PDB entry 6GVT | solution NMR | chains A and B

[Chain A]
Molecule: 9-nt DNA strand
Sequence (9 nucleotides; each row starts with the number of its first residue):
     1 CTGTGCTCA

[Chain B]
Name: functional pRN1 primase
Source organism: Sulfolobus islandicus
Reference sequence: Q54324 (Q54324_SULIS); numbering as in UniProt (aligned over 256-370)
Amino-acid sequence (115 residues; row label = number of the first residue in the row):
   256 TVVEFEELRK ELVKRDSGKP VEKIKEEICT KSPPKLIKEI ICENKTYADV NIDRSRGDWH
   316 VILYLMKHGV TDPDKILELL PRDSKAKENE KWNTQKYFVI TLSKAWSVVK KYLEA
Disulfides: Cys284-Cys297
Ion coordination: Mg2+ site 1: Asp308 (together with ATP); Mg2+ site 2: Glu343 (together with ATP)
Small-molecule neighbours:
  - ATP, molecule 1: Tyr302, Asn306, Ile307, Asp308, Arg309, Ser310
  - ATP, molecule 2: Arg309, Ser339, Lys340, Ala341, Lys342, Glu343, Asn344, Glu345, Lys346, Trp347

[Chain A / chain B interface]
Residue-residue contacts (24):
  DT2(A) with Trp347(B), sugar contact; Lys351(B), base contact; Ile355(B), base contact
  DG3(A) with Arg309(B), base contact; Ser310(B), base contact; Lys340(B), base contact; Trp347(B), base contact; Tyr352(B), base contact
  DT4(A) with Ser310(B), base contact; Tyr352(B), base contact; Ile355(B), base contact; Thr356(B), base contact
  DG5(A) with Ser310(B), base contact; Arg311(B), phosphate contact; Trp314(B), sugar contact; Tyr352(B), base contact; Ile355(B), base contact; Thr356(B), base contact
  DC6(A) with Arg311(B), phosphate contact; Trp314(B), sugar contact; His315(B), phosphate contact
  DT7(A) with His315(B), phosphate contact; Leu318(B), base contact; Lys322(B), base contact
Other interface residues (no listed pair), chain B (16 interface residues in all): Lys359, Val363, Tyr367

[Overview]
6 residues of chain A face 16 of chain B across their interface. Chain B binds ATP.
Here chain A is a 9-nt DNA strand and chain B is functional pRN1 primase (Sulfolobus islandicus). Entry 6GVT
(Hybrid structure of the pRN1 helix bundle domain in complex with DNA and 2 ATP molecules) was determined by
solution NMR (same publication as 6GVQ and 6GVU).
